6VFC - chains A and T of the 4 polymer chains in the assembly; structure by X-ray diffraction, 1.59 A resolution.

# Chain A
Molecule: DNA-directed DNA/RNA polymerase mu
Organism: Homo sapiens
Notes: EC 2.7.7.7
UniProtKB: Q9NP87 (DPOLM_HUMAN); residue numbers follow UniProt; this construct covers 132-397, 410-494
Chain sequence (356 residues; row label = number of the first residue in the row; note: 12 numbers in that range are skipped by the numbering (no residue carries them; nothing is unmodelled there)):
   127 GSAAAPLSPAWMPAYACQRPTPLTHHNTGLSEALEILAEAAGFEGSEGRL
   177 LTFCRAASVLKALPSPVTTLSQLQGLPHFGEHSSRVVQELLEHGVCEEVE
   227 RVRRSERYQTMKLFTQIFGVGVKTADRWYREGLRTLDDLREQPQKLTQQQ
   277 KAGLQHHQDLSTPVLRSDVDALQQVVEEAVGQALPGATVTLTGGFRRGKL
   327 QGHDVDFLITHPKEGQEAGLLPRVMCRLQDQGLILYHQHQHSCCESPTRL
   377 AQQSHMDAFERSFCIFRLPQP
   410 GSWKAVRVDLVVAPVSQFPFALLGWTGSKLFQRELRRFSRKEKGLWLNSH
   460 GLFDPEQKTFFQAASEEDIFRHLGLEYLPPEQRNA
Not modelled in the structure: 127-136, 365-383
Sequence notes: expression tag (127-131); conflict Gly410 (Pro in Q9NP87)
Covalently attached groups: 2,3-dihydroxy-1,4-dithiobutane (DTT) linked to Cys180
Bound ions: Mn2+ site 1 near His152 (its only coordinating residue here); Mn2+ site 2: His208 (shared with 1 residue of chain D); Mn2+ site 3 near His219 (its only coordinating residue here); Na+: Thr241, Ile243, Val246 (shared with 1 residue of chain P); Mn2+ site 4: Asp330, Asp332 (together with phosphate ion) (shared with 1 residue of chain P); Mn2+ site 5: Asp330, Asp332, Asp418; Mn2+ site 6: Glu386, His459
Curated features (UniProtKB/Swiss-Prot):
  - region: Arg323 to Asp332 (Involved in ssDNA binding)
  - binding site (Mg(2+)): Asp330, Asp332, Asp418
  - site: Gly433 (Responsible for the low discrimination between dNTP and rNTP)

# Chain T
Molecule: 9-nt DNA strand
Sequence (9 nucleotides; numbered 1 to 9; the number before each row is that of its first residue):
     1 CGGCCTACG
Bound ions: Mn2+ near DG2 (its only coordinating residue here)

# How chain A and chain T interact
Pairs across the interface - 23 pairs, chain A then chain T:
  Gly174(A) - DC4(T)  base contact
  Leu177(A) - DC4(T)  phosphate contact
  Leu177(A) - DC5(T)  phosphate contact
  Gln364(A) - DG9(T)  phosphate contact
  Phe385(A) - DG9(T)  phosphate contact
  Glu386(A) - DC8(T)  sugar contact
  Glu386(A) - DG9(T)  hydrogen bond to the phosphate
  Arg387(A) - DA7(T)  hydrogen bond to the base
  Arg387(A) - DC8(T)  hydrogen bond to the sugar
  Arg387(A) - DG9(T)  hydrogen bond to the phosphate
  Phe389(A) - DG9(T)  sugar contact
  Arg442(A) - DC5(T)  salt bridge to the phosphate
  Arg445(A) - DC5(T)  hydrogen bond to the base
  Arg445(A) - DT6(T)  hydrogen bond to the base
  Arg446(A) - DC5(T)  sugar contact
  Arg449(A) - DT6(T)  salt bridge to the phosphate
  Lys450(A) - DG3(T)  hydrogen bond to the phosphate
  Lys450(A) - DC4(T)  salt bridge to the phosphate
  Leu456(A) - DT6(T)  sugar contact
  Asn457(A) - DT6(T)  phosphate contact
  Asn457(A) - DA7(T)  hydrogen bond to the phosphate
  His459(A) - DA7(T)  phosphate contact
  His459(A) - DC8(T)  sugar contact
Other interface residues (no listed pair), chain A (17 interface residues in all): Arg181, Lys438

# Summary
17 residues of chain A and 7 residues of chain T are in contact; the contacts include 8 hydrogen bonds and 3
salt bridges. Among the polar pairs are Arg387(A)-DA7(T), Arg445(A)-DC5(T) and Arg445(A)-DT6(T). From UniProt:
3 Mg2+-binding residues on chain A.
Chain A is DNA-directed DNA/RNA polymerase mu (Homo sapiens) and chain T is a 9-nt DNA strand; the structure,
DNA Polymerase Mu, 8-oxorGTP:Ct Product State Ternary Complex, 50 mM Mn2+ (2160 min), was determined by X-ray
diffraction together with 6VEZ, 6VF0, 6VF1, 6VF2, 6VF3, 6VF4 and 7 further entries from the same study.
